Entry 5KFM (X-ray diffraction, 1.60 A resolution); this record covers chains A and T of the 3 polymer chains in the assembly.

# Chain A
Name: DNA polymerase eta
From: Homo sapiens
Notes: EC 2.7.7.7
Reference sequence: Q9Y253 (POLH_HUMAN); residues 1-432 here = UniProt positions 1-432
Chain sequence (435 residues; each row starts with the number of its first residue; numbers below 1 keep their minus sign (Gly-2 is residue -2)):
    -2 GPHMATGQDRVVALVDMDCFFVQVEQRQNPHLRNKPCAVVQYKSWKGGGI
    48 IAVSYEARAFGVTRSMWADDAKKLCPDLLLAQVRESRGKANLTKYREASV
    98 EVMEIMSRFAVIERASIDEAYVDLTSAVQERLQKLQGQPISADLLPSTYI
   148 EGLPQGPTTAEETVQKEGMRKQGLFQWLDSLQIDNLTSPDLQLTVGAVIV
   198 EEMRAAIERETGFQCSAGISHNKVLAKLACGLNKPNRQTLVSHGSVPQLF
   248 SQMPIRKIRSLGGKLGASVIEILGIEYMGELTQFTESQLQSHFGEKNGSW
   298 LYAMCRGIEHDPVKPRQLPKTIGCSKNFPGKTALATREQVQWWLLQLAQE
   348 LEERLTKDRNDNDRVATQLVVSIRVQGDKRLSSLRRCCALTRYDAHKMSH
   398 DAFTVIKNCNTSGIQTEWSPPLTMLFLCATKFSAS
Disordered / not traced: 133-135, 155-159
Sequence notes: expression tag (-2 to 0)
Ion coordination: Ca2+: Asp13, Met14, Asp115 (together with 2'-deoxyadenosine 5'-O-(1-thiotriphosphate))
Small-molecule neighbours: 2'-deoxyadenosine 5'-O-(1-thiotriphosphate) (STP): Asp13, Met14, Asp15, Cys16, Phe17, Phe18, Ile48, Ala49, Tyr52, Arg55, Arg61, Ile114, Asp115, Glu116, Lys231
Swiss-Prot annotation at these positions:
  - binding site (Mg(2+)): Asp13, Met14, Asp115, Glu116
  - binding site (Mn(2+)): Asp13, Met14, Asp115, Glu116
  - binding site (a 2'-deoxyribonucleoside 5'-triphosphate): Arg61

# Chain T
Molecule: 12-nt DNA strand
Sequence (12 nucleotides; each row starts with the number of its first residue):
     1 CATTATGACGCT
Small-molecule neighbours: 2'-deoxyadenosine 5'-O-(1-thiotriphosphate) (STP): DT3, DT4, DA5

# Interface between chain A and chain T
Residue-residue contacts (38; chain A residue first):
  Gln38(A) - DT4(T)  hydrogen bond to the base
  Gln38(A) - DA5(T)  sugar contact
  Tyr39(A) - DT4(T)  phosphate contact
  Tyr39(A) - DA5(T)  hydrogen bond to the phosphate
  Trp42(A) - DA2(T)  stacking on the base
  Arg61(A) - DT3(T)  base contact
  Ser62(A) - DT3(T)  base contact
  Trp64(A) - DA2(T)  phosphate contact
  Trp64(A) - DT3(T)  sugar contact
  Lys86(A) - DT6(T)  salt bridge to the phosphate
  Leu89(A) - DA5(T)  phosphate contact
  Arg93(A) - DT6(T)  salt bridge to the phosphate
  Arg93(A) - DG7(T)  salt bridge to the phosphate
  Lys293(A) - DG10(T)  salt bridge to the phosphate
  Lys311(A) - DC9(T)  phosphate contact
  Arg313(A) - DA8(T)  salt bridge to the phosphate
  Arg313(A) - DC9(T)  salt bridge to the phosphate
  Pro316(A) - DA8(T)  phosphate contact
  Lys317(A) - DA8(T)  hydrogen bond to the phosphate
  Lys317(A) - DC9(T)  salt bridge to the phosphate
  Thr318(A) - DG7(T)  sugar contact
  Thr318(A) - DA8(T)  hydrogen bond to the phosphate
  Ile319(A) - DG7(T)  phosphate contact
  Gly320(A) - DT6(T)  sugar contact
  Gly320(A) - DG7(T)  hydrogen bond to the phosphate
  Cys321(A) - DT6(T)  phosphate contact
  Ser322(A) - DA5(T)  sugar contact
  Ser322(A) - DT6(T)  hydrogen bond to the phosphate
  Lys323(A) - DA5(T)  salt bridge to the phosphate
  Asn324(A) - DT4(T)  hydrogen bond to the phosphate
  Asn324(A) - DA5(T)  hydrogen bond to the phosphate
  Pro326(A) - DA2(T)  base contact
  Pro326(A) - DT4(T)  phosphate contact
  Gly327(A) - DC1(T)  hydrogen bond to the phosphate
  Gly327(A) - DA2(T)  phosphate contact
  Thr329(A) - DA2(T)  base contact
  Arg351(A) - DT6(T)  salt bridge to the phosphate
  Arg351(A) - DG7(T)  salt bridge to the phosphate
Interface residues without a listed pair, chain A (33 interface residues in all): Gly46, Ile47, Ile48, Ala87, Arg111, Leu315, Lys328, Glu347

# In short
33 residues of chain A face 10 of chain T across their interface; the contacts include 9 hydrogen bonds, 10
salt bridges and 1 aromatic stacking contact. Among the polar pairs are Gln38(A)-DT4(T), Tyr39(A)-DA5(T) and
Lys317(A)-DA8(T).
Chain A is DNA polymerase eta (Homo sapiens) and chain T is a 12-nt DNA strand; the structure, Human DNA
polymerase eta-DNA ternary complex with Sp-dATP-alpha-S: ground state at pH7.0 (K+ MES) with 1 ..., was
determined by X-ray diffraction, deposited together with 5KFA, 5KFB, 5KFC, 5KFD, 5KFE, 5KFF and 28 further
entries.
